1MRO - chains D and F of the 6 polymer chains in the assembly; structure by X-ray diffraction, 1.16 A resolution.

[Chain D]
Name: Methyl-coenzyme M reductase
From: Methanothermobacter marburgensis str. Marburg
Notes: EC 1.8.-.-
UniProtKB: P11558 (MCRA_METTM); residues 2-549 here correspond to UniProt positions 1-548 (UniProt number = residue number - 1)
Sequence (548 residues; row label = number of the first residue in the row):
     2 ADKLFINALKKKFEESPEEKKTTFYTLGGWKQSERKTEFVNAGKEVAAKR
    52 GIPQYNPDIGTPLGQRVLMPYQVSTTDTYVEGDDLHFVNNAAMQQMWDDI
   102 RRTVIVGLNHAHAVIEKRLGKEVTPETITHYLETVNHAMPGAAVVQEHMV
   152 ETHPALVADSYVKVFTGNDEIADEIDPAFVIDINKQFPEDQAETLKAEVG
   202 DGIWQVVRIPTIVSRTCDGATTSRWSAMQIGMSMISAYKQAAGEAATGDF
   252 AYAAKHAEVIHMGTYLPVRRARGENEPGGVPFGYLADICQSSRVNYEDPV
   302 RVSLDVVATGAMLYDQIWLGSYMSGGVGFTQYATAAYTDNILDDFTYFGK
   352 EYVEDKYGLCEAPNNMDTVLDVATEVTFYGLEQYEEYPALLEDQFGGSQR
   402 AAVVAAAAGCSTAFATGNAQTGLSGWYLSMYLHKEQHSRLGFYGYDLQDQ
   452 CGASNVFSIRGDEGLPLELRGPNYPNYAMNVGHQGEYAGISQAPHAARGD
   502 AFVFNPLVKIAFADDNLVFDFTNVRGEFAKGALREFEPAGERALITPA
Modified / non-standard residues: H257 (n1-methylated histidine; MHS); R271 (5-methyl-arginine; AGM); Q400 (2-methyl-glutamine; MGN); G445 (thioglycin; GL3); C452 (s-methylcysteine; SMC)
Ion coordination: factor 430 Ni: Q147 (together with 1-thioethanesulfonic acid)
Small-molecule neighbours:
  - 1-thioethanesulfonic acid (COM): Y333, F443, Y444, G445
  - factor 430 (F43), molecule 1: A143, A144, V145, V146, Q147, M150, V151, M229, Q230, M233, I236, A243, G244
  - factor 430 (F43), molecule 2: G326, G327, V328, G329, F330, T331, Q332, Y333, F396, G397, G398, Q400, G442, F443
  - Coenzyme B (TP7), molecule 1: R225, K256, H257
  - Coenzyme B (TP7), molecule 2: R270, R271, L320, M324, S325, F330, F443, A479, M480, N481, V482
Swiss-Prot annotation at these positions:
  - binding site (coenzyme B): R271

[Chain F]
Name: Methyl-coenzyme M reductase
From: Methanothermobacter marburgensis str. Marburg
Notes: EC 1.8.-.-
UniProtKB: P11562 (MCRG_METTM); residues 2-248 here correspond to UniProt positions 1-247 (UniProt number = residue number - 1)
Sequence (247 residues; numbered 2 to 248; the number before each row is that of its first residue):
     2 AQYYPGTTKVAQNRRNFCNPEYELEKLREISDEDVVKILGHRAPGEEYPS
    52 VHPPLEEMDEPEDAIREMVEPIDGAKAGDRVRYIQFTDSMYFAPAQPYVR
   102 SRAYLCRYRGADAGTLSGRQIIETRERDLEKISKELLETEFFDPARSGVR
   152 GKSVHGHSLRLDEDGMMFDMLRRQIYNKDTGRVEMVKNQIGDELDEPVDL
   202 GEPLDEETLMEKTTIYRVDGEAYRDDVEAVEIMQRIHVLRSQGGFNL
Ion coordination: Na+ near E30 (its only coordinating residue here)
Small-molecule neighbours: factor 430 (F43): L117, S118, G119, R120, K153, S154, V155, H156, G157, H158

[Chain D / chain F interface]
Pairs across the interface (108; chain D residue first):
  F14(D) with R161(F)
  E16(D) with R161(F), salt bridge
  E20(D) with R161(F)
  K21(D) with Y92(F); F93(F); R161(F); L162(F), hydrogen bond (backbone-backbone); D220(F), salt bridge
  K22(D) with L162(F); D163(F); E164(F), hydrogen bond (side chain-backbone)
  T23(D) with R161(F); L162(F), hydrogen bond (backbone-backbone); D163(F); E164(F)
  F25(D) with R161(F); F169(F), hydrophobic
  Y26(D) with F169(F); D170(F), hydrogen bond (side chain-backbone); R173(F)
  T62(D) with K153(F); S154(F); M171(F); L172(F)
  P63(D) with M171(F)
  L64(D) with M171(F), hydrophobic
  Q66(D) with F169(F); M171(F)
  R67(D) with H156(F), hydrogen bond; L160(F); F169(F)
  M367(D) with H238(F); V239(F), hydrophobic; S242(F)
  L371(D) with Q235(F)
  T375(D) with Q235(F), hydrogen bond
  E376(D) with R225(F), salt bridge
  F379(D) with Y224(F), hydrophobic; R225(F)
  E383(D) with R225(F), salt bridge
  E386(D) with Y217(F); R218(F), hydrogen bond (backbone-side chain); V219(F), hydrogen bond (side chain-backbone)
  P389(D) with Y92(F); R161(F)
  L392(D) with M91(F), hydrophobic; Y92(F); S159(F)
  E393(D) with S159(F), hydrogen bond (backbone-backbone); L160(F); R161(F), salt bridge
  F396(D) with H156(F); H158(F); S159(F), hydrogen bond (backbone-side chain)
  G398(D) with S118(F), hydrogen bond (backbone-side chain)
  R401(D) with M91(F); H158(F), hydrogen bond; S159(F)
  S425(D) with H238(F), hydrogen bond
  L429(D) with H238(F)
  Y432(D) with M234(F), hydrophobic; H238(F); R241(F), hydrogen bond
  L433(D) with Y224(F)
  K435(D) with Y99(F); R103(F)
  E436(D) with Y5(F), hydrogen bond; R15(F), salt bridge; R103(F), salt bridge; Y217(F); Y224(F); M234(F)
  Q437(D) with R15(F); Y217(F), hydrogen bond (backbone-backbone); Y224(F)
  H438(D) with M91(F); I216(F); Y217(F)
  S439(D) with R15(F); Q97(F); P98(F); Y99(F), hydrogen bond (backbone-backbone); V100(F), hydrogen bond (side chain-backbone)
  R440(D) with D89(F), hydrogen bond (side chain-backbone); M91(F); Q97(F), hydrogen bond; P98(F); Y99(F); S118(F), hydrogen bond (side chain-backbone); H158(F); I216(F)
  L441(D) with Y99(F); S118(F)
  G442(D) with L117(F); S118(F), hydrogen bond (backbone-backbone)
  Y444(D) with G115(F); T116(F); L117(F); I122(F)
  D447(D) with Y99(F)
  Q451(D) with R241(F), hydrogen bond
  A454(D) with H238(F); R241(F); S242(F)
  S455(D) with R241(F); G245(F)
  F458(D) with F246(F)
  S459(D) with G245(F)
Other interface residues (no listed pair), chain D (51 interface residues in all): V370, E387, A390, G397, Y428, F443
Other interface residues (no listed pair), chain F (50 interface residues in all): R120, G166, M168, V231

[In short]
The interface between chain D and chain F involves 51 residues on one side and 50 on the other, with 23
hydrogen bonds and 7 salt bridges. Polar contacts include E16(D)-R161(F), K21(D)-D220(F) and E376(D)-R225(F).
Chain D is Methyl-coenzyme M reductase and chain F is Methyl-coenzyme M reductase, both from
Methanothermobacter marburgensis str. Marburg; the structure, Methyl-coenzyme M reductase, was determined by
X-ray diffraction.
